PDB entry 9MJ4 | electron microscopy, 3.70 A resolution | chains M and A of the 16 polymer chains in the assembly

[Chain M]
Name: V-type proton ATPase subunit e
From: Saccharomyces cerevisiae
Reference sequence: Q3E7B6 (VA0E_YEAST); numbering as in UniProt (aligned over 1-73)
Chain sequence (73 residues; row label = number of the first residue in the row):
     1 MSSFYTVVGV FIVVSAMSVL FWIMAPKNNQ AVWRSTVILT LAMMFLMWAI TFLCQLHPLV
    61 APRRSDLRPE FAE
Unresolved in the structure: 72-73

[Chain A]
Name: V-type proton ATPase subunit a, vacuolar isoform
From: Saccharomyces cerevisiae
Notes: engineered mutation(s): C-terminal calmodulin binding peptide
Reference sequence: P32563 (VPH1_YEAST); numbering as in UniProt (aligned over 1-840)
Chain sequence (840 residues; each row starts with the number of its first residue):
     1 MAEKEEAIFR SAEMALVQFY IPQEISRDSA YTLGQLGLVQ FRDLNSKVRA FQRTFVNEIR
    61 RLDNVERQYR YFYSLLKKHD IKLYEGDTDK YLDGSGELYV PPSGSVIDDY VRNASYLEER
   121 LIQMEDATDQ IEVQKNDLEQ YRFILQSGDE FFLKGDNTDS TSYMDEDMID ANGENIAAAI
   181 GASVNYVTGV IARDKVATLE QILWRVLRGN LFFKTVEIEQ PVYDVKTREY KHKNAFIVFS
   241 HGDLIIKRIR KIAESLDANL YDVDSSNEGR SQQLAKVNKN LSDLYTVLKT TSTTLESELY
   301 AIAKELDSWF QDVTREKAIF EILNKSNYDT NRKILIAEGW IPRDELATLQ ARLGEMIARL
   361 GIDVPSIIQV LDTNHTPPTF HRTNKFTAGF QSICDCYGIA QYREINAGLP TIVTFPFMFA
   421 IMFGDMGHGF LMTLAALSLV LNEKKINKMK RGEIFDMAFT GRYIILLMGV FSMYTGFLYN
   481 DIFSKTMTIF KSGWKWPDHW KKGESITATS VGTYPIGLDW AWHGTENALL FSNSYKMKLS
   541 ILMGFIHMTY SYFFSLANHL YFNSMIDIIG NFIPGLLFMQ GIFGYLSVCI VYKWAVDWVK
   601 DGKPAPGLLN MLINMFLSPG TIDDELYPHQ AKVQVFLLLM ALVCIPWLLL VKPLHFKFTH
   661 KKKSHEPLPS TEADASSEDL EAQQLISAMD ADDAEEEEVG SGSHGEDFGD IMIHQVIHTI
   721 EFCLNCVSHT ASYLRLWALS LAHAQLSSVL WTMTIQIAFG FRGFVGVFMT VALFAMWFAL
   781 TCAVLVLMEG TSAMLHSLRL HWVESMSKFF VGEGLPYEPF AFEYKDMEVA VASASSSASS
Unresolved in the structure: 1-2, 155-183, 660-705, 828-840
Curated features (UniProtKB/Swiss-Prot):
  - modified residue: Ala2 (N-acetylalanine)
  - mutagenesis: Asp425 (D425N: Reduces assembly of V-ATPase complexes and reduces ATPase activity of the assembled complexes), Lys538 (K538A: Reduces assembly of V-ATPase complexes), Lys593 (K593A: Reduces ATPase activity), Gln634 (Q634L: Reduces subunit stability), His729 (H729R: Reduces ATPase activity), Arg735 (R735L: Reduces subunit stability), Leu739 (L739S: Reduces ATPase activity), His743 (H743A/E/Y: Reduces ATPase activity), Leu746 (L746S: Reduces ATPase activity), Leu780 (L780S: Reduces assembly of V-ATPase complexes), Glu789 (E789A/D/H/Q: Abolishes ATPase activity and proton transport, but does not affect complex assembly), Leu800 (L800S: Reduces assembly of V-ATPase complexes), 4 further mutagenesis entries in UniProt

[How chain M and chain A interact]
Contacting residue pairs - 79 pairs, chain M then chain A:
  Asn29(M) with Glu6(A); Asn384(A)
  Gln30(M) with Glu6(A), hydrogen bond (backbone-side chain)
  Ala31(M) with Glu6(A), hydrogen bond (backbone-side chain); Ile8(A), hydrophobic; Leu409(A)
  Val32(M) with Glu6(A), hydrogen bond (backbone-side chain); Thr387(A); Leu409(A), hydrophobic
  Thr36(M) with Val413(A)
  Leu39(M) with Val413(A), hydrophobic
  Thr40(M) with Val413(A); Phe471(A)
  Met43(M) with Phe417(A), hydrophobic; Met543(A), hydrophobic
  Met44(M) with Tyr474(A), hydrogen bond (backbone-side chain)
  Met47(M) with Phe417(A), hydrophobic; Leu478(A); Tyr479(A), hydrophobic; Leu539(A), hydrophobic
  Trp48(M) with Tyr474(A); Leu478(A), hydrophobic; Pro515(A), hydrogen bond (side chain-backbone)
  Ile50(M) with Tyr535(A); Leu539(A), hydrophobic; Trp594(A), hydrophobic
  Thr51(M) with Leu478(A); Gly517(A); Leu518(A); Tyr535(A), hydrogen bond
  Phe52(M) with Thr513(A)
  Leu53(M) with Val591(A), hydrophobic; Trp594(A), hydrophobic
  Cys54(M) with Phe531(A), hydrophobic; Tyr535(A), hydrophobic; Trp594(A)
  Gln55(M) with Thr513(A), hydrogen bond (backbone-side chain); Gly517(A), hydrogen bond (side chain-backbone); Leu518(A); Asp519(A), hydrogen bond (side chain-backbone)
  Leu56(M) with Thr513(A)
  His57(M) with Trp594(A); Val596(A); Asp597(A), salt bridge
  Pro58(M) with Trp494(A), hydrophobic
  Leu59(M) with Lys593(A)
  Val60(M) with Trp522(A)
  Ala61(M) with Trp494(A), hydrophobic; Thr507(A); Ala508(A); Trp522(A); Asn527(A), hydrogen bond (backbone-side chain)
  Pro62(M) with Trp494(A); Trp496(A); Thr507(A); Ala508(A), hydrogen bond (backbone-backbone); Trp522(A), hydrophobic; Thr525(A); Asn527(A)
  Arg63(M) with Ile506(A); Thr507(A); Thr525(A); Glu526(A), salt bridge; Asn527(A), hydrogen bond (backbone-side chain)
  Arg64(M) with Trp496(A); Ser505(A); Ile506(A), hydrogen bond (backbone-backbone); His523(A), hydrogen bond (side chain-backbone)
  Ser65(M) with Gly503(A); Glu504(A); Ser505(A)
  Leu67(M) with Trp500(A), hydrogen bond (backbone-side chain); Ile506(A), hydrophobic
  Arg68(M) with Trp500(A)
  Pro69(M) with Trp500(A); Lys501(A); Lys502(A)
  Phe71(M) with Asp498(A); Trp500(A), hydrophobic
Interface residues without a listed pair, chain M (35 interface residues in all): Ser2, Ser35, Leu46, Asp66
Interface residues without a listed pair, chain A (58 interface residues in all): Phe386, Pro410, Ile412, Thr414, Met418, Ile421, Thr475, Tyr514, Ile516, Gly524, Lys538, Leu542, Ile546, Ala595, Trp598, Ala605

[Overview]
35 residues of chain M and 58 residues of chain A are in contact, with 15 hydrogen bonds and 2 salt bridges.
Polar contacts include His57(M)-Asp597(A), Arg63(M)-Glu526(A) and Gln30(M)-Glu6(A). From UniProt: 16
mutagenesis sites on chain A.
Here chain M is V-type proton ATPase subunit e and chain A is V-type proton ATPase subunit a, vacuolar
isoform, both from Saccharomyces cerevisiae. Entry 9MJ4 (Yeast V-ATPase Vo proton channel bound to nanobody
2WVA149) was determined by electron microscopy (same publication as 9E76 and 9E7L).
